Entry 8QN8 (electron microscopy, 3.14 A resolution); this record covers chains B and D of the 8 polymer chains in the assembly.

# Chain B
Name: DNA-directed RNA polymerase subunit alpha
From: Mycolicibacterium smegmatis MC2 155
Notes: EC 2.7.7.6
UniProtKB: A0QSL8 (RPOA_MYCS2); residue numbers follow UniProt; this construct covers 1-350
Chain sequence (350 residues; row label = number of the first residue in the row):
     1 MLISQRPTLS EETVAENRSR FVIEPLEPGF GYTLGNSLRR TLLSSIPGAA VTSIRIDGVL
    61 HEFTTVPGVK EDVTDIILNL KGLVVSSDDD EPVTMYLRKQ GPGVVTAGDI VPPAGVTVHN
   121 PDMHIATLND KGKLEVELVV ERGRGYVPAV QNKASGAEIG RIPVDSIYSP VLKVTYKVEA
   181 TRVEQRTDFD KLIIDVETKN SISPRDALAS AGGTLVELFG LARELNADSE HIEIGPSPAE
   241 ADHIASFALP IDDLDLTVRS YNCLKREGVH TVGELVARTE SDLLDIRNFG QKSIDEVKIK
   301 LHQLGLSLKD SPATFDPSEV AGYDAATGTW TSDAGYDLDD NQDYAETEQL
Not modelled in the structure: 234-350

# Chain D
Name: DNA-directed RNA polymerase subunit beta'
From: Mycolicibacterium smegmatis MC2 155
UniProtKB: A0QS66 (RPOC_MYCS2); numbering as in UniProt (aligned over 1-1317)
Chain sequence (1317 residues; each row starts with the number of its first residue):
     1 MLDVNFFDEL RIGLATADDI RNWSYGEVKK PETINYRTLK PEKDGLFCEK IFGPTRDWEC
    61 YCGKYKRVRF KGIICERCGV EVTRAKVRRE RMGHIELAAP VTHIWYFKGV PSRLGYLLDL
   121 APKDLEKIIY FAAYVITSVD DEMRHNELST LEAEMAVEKK AVEDQRDADL EARAQKLEAD
   181 LAELEAEGAK SDVRRKVRDS GEREMRQLRD RAQRELDRLD EIWNTFTKLA PKQLIVDEVL
   241 YRELQDRYGE YFTGAMGAES IKKLIENFDI DAEAESLREV IRSGKGQKKL RALKRLKVVA
   301 AFQQSGNSPM GMVLDAVPVI PPELRPMVQL DGGRFATSDL NDLYRRVINR NNRLKRLIDL
   361 GAPEIIVNNE KRMLQESVDA LFDNGRRGRP VTGPGNRPLK SLSDLLKGKQ GRFRQNLLGK
   421 RVDYSGRSVI VVGPQLKLHQ CGLPKLMALE LFKPFVMKRL VDLNHAQNIK SAKRMVERQR
   481 PQVWDVLEEV IAEHPVLLNR APTLHRLGIQ AFEPQLVEGK AIQLHPLVCE AFNADFDGDQ
   541 MAVHLPLSAE AQAEARILML SSNNILSPAS GKPLAMPRLD MVTGLYYLTT LVEGATGEYQ
   601 AATKDAPEQG VYSSPAEAIM AMDRGALSVR AKIKVRLTEL RPPTDLEAQL FENGWKPGDA
   661 WTAETTLGRV MFNELLPKSY PFVNEQMHKK VQARIINDLA ERFPMIVVAQ TVDKLKDAGF
   721 YWATRSGVTV SMADVLVPPQ KQEILERHEA EADAIERKYQ RGALNHTERN ESLVKIWQDA
   781 TEEVGKALEE FYPADNPIIT IVKSGATGNL TQTRTLAGMK GLVTNPKGEF IPRPIKSSFR
   841 EGLTVLEYFI NTHGARKGLA DTALRTADSG YLTRRLVDVS QDVIVREHDC ETERGINVTL
   901 AERGPDGTLI RDAHVETSAF ARTLATDAVD ANGNVIIERG HDLGDPAIDA LLAAGITTVK
   961 VRSVLTCTSA TGVCAMCYGR SMATGKLVDI GEAVGIVAAQ SIGEPGTQLT MRTFHQGGVT
  1021 GGADIVGGLP RVQELFEARV PRNKAPIADV AGRVRLEESD KFFKITIVPD DGGEEVVYDK
  1081 LSKRQRLRVI THEDGTEGVL SDGDHVEVGD QLMEGAADPH EVLRVQGPRE VQIHLVKEVQ
  1141 EVYRAQGVSI HDKHIEVIVR QMLRRVTIID SGSTEFLPGS LTERAEFEAE NRRVVAEGGE
  1201 PAAGRPVLMG ITKASLATDS WLSAASFQET TRVLTDAAIN CRSDKLNGLK ENVIIGKLIP
  1261 AGTGISRYRN IQVQPTEEAR AAAYTIPSYE DQYYSPDFGQ ATGAAVPLDD YGYSDYR
Not modelled in the structure: 1-5, 1284-1317
Curated features (UniProtKB/Swiss-Prot):
  - binding site (Zn(2+)): Cys60, Cys62, Cys75, Cys78, Cys890, Cys967, Cys974, Cys977
  - binding site (Mg(2+)): Asp535, Asp537, Asp539
Ion coordination: Zn2+ site 1: Cys60, Cys62, Cys75, Cys78; Mg2+: Asp535, Asp537, Asp539 (shared with 1 residue of chain H); Zn2+ site 2: Cys890, Cys967, Cys974, Cys977

# Chain B / chain D interface
Residue-residue contacts - 32 pairs, chain B then chain D:
  Arg39(B) with Ile619(D); Asp623(D), salt bridge
  Arg40(B) with Asp623(D), salt bridge
  His61(B) with Lys604(D), hydrogen bond (side chain-backbone)
  Glu62(B) with Lys604(D), salt bridge
  Phe63(B) with Asp605(D); Ala606(D); Pro607(D)
  Thr74(B) with Glu608(D), hydrogen bond; Val611(D)
  Asp75(B) with Arg636(D)
  Leu78(B) with Val611(D), hydrophobic; Tyr612(D); Ser613(D); Arg636(D)
  Asn79(B) with Arg636(D), hydrogen bond
  Lys81(B) with Val611(D), hydrogen bond (side chain-backbone); Glu617(D), salt bridge
  Tyr146(B) with Tyr612(D); Glu617(D); Met620(D), hydrophobic; Ala621(D), hydrophobic; Arg624(D), hydrogen bond (backbone-side chain)
  Pro148(B) with Arg624(D)
  Ile162(B) with Pro607(D), hydrophobic
  Asp165(B) with Glu617(D)
  Ile167(B) with Glu617(D)
  Ser169(B) with Met620(D)
  Val171(B) with Met620(D)
  Leu172(B) with Ala616(D)
  Lys173(B) with Glu674(D), salt bridge
  Arg182(B) with Glu488(D)
Also at the interface, not in a pair above, chain B (25 interface residues in all): Leu43, Asp72, Ile77, Val147, Gln185
Also at the interface, not in a pair above, chain D (21 interface residues in all): Asp485, Ala626, Thr662

# Overview
25 residues of chain B and 21 residues of chain D are in contact; the contacts include 5 hydrogen bonds and 5
salt bridges. Polar pairs include Arg39(B)-Asp623(D), Arg40(B)-Asp623(D) and Glu62(B)-Lys604(D). Curated
annotation (UniProt) lists 8 Zn2+-binding residues and 3 Mg2+-binding residues on chain D.
Chain B is DNA-directed RNA polymerase subunit alpha and chain D is DNA-directed RNA polymerase subunit beta',
both from Mycolicibacterium smegmatis MC2 155; the structure, Mycobacterium smegmatis RNA polymerase in
complex with HelD, SigA and RbpA in State II, was determined by electron microscopy, deposited together with
8Q3I, 8QTI, 8QU6, 8R2M, 8R3M, 8R6P and 8R6R.
